Entry 3QD6 (X-ray diffraction, 3.50 A resolution); this record covers chains A and B of the 5 polymer chains in the assembly.

Chain A (and B):
Molecule: CD40 ligand
Organism: Homo sapiens
Notes: fragment: secreted form, soluble form; chain B of this document is another copy of the same molecule, construct and numbering; everything in this record applies to it too
UniProt: P29965 (CD40L_HUMAN); residues 116-261 here = UniProt positions 116-261
Chain sequence (149 residues; each row starts with the number of its first residue):
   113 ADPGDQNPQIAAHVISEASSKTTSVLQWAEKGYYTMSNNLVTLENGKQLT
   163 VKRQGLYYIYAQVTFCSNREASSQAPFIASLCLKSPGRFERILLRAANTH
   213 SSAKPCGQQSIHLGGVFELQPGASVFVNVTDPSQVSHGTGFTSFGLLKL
Not modelled in the structure: 113-118, 180-187
Sequence notes: expression tag (113-115)
Disulfides: C178-C218
Glycans and other covalent adducts: N-acetylglucosamine (NAG) linked to N240
UniProt features mapped onto this chain:
  - glycosylation: N240 (N-linked (GlcNAc...) (complex) asparagine)
  - natural variant: G116 (G116R: In HIGM1; G116S: In HIGM1), A123 (A123E: In HIGM1), H125 (H125R: In HIGM1), V126 (V126A: In HIGM1; V126D: In HIGM1), S128 to E129 (sequence variant, change not given here; In HIGM1), W140 (W140C: In HIGM1; W140G: In HIGM1; W140R: In HIGM1), K143 (K143T: In HIGM1), G144 (G144E: In HIGM1), T147 (T147N: In HIGM1), L155 (L155P: In HIGM1), Y170 (Y170C: In HIGM1), A173 (A173D: In HIGM1), 14 further natural variant entries in UniProt
  - mutagenesis: Y170 (Y170E: Decreases ITGA5:ITGB1 binding, B-cell activation, activation of NF-kappa-B signaling, and anti-apoptotic signaling; in soluble form. Slightly decreases CD40 binding; in soluble form), H224 (H224E: Decreases ITGA5:ITGB1 binding, B-cell activation, activation of NF-kappa-B signaling, and anti-apoptotic signaling; when associated with E-226 in soluble form. No effect on CD40 binding ...), G226 (G226E: Decreases ITGA5:ITGB1 binding, B-cell activation, activation of NF-kappa-B signaling, and anti-apoptotic signaling; when associated with E-224 in soluble form. No effect on CD40 binding ...), G252 (G252E: Decreases ITGA5:ITGB1 binding, B-cell activation, activation of NF-kappa-B signaling, and anti-apoptotic signaling; in soluble form. No effect on CD40 binding; in soluble form)
From the paper describing this entry:
  - mutagenesis - T134W: abolished binding to Tumor necrosis factor receptor superfamily member 5
  - mutagenesis - S132W: unchanged binding to Tumor necrosis factor receptor superfamily member 5
  - mutagenesis - S132W: decreased signaling (NF-kappaB activity)
  - mutagenesis - E129G, S132W, T134W, E142G: abolished signaling
  - mutagenesis - S132W: abolished signaling in response to phosphorylation of p38 and ERK
  - mutagenesis - S132W: unchanged signaling in response to phosphorylation of JNK

Interface between chain A and chain B:
Contacting residue pairs (40; chain A residue first):
  Q121(A) with L168(B); L261(B)
  A123(A) with L261(B), hydrophobic
  H125(A) with V228(B); F229(B)
  Y145(A) with L195(B), hydrophobic; R203(B); L205(B), hydrophobic; F229(B); E230(B), hydrogen bond (side chain-backbone); Q232(B)
  T147(A) with L168(B); V228(B)
  Y170(A) with Y170(B)
  Y172(A) with G226(B); G227(B); V228(B), hydrogen bond (side chain-backbone)
  Q174(A) with R207(B), hydrogen bond (side chain-backbone); A208(B); H224(B)
  S213(A) with T211(B)
  G219(A) with T211(B)
  Q220(A) with A209(B); N210(B), hydrogen bond (backbone-backbone); T211(B), hydrogen bond (backbone-side chain)
  Q221(A) with A209(B); T211(B), hydrogen bond (side chain-backbone)
  S222(A) with A208(B); A209(B), hydrogen bond (side chain-backbone)
  H224(A) with H224(B); G226(B)
  T251(A) with I204(B); R207(B), hydrogen bond (backbone-side chain)
  G252(A) with L205(B); L206(B); R207(B), hydrogen bond (backbone-backbone)
  F253(A) with R207(B); A209(B), hydrophobic
  L259(A) with V228(B), hydrophobic; L261(B), hydrophobic
Also at the interface, not in a pair above, chain A (23 interface residues in all): T176, A215, K216, S255, L258
Also at the interface, not in a pair above, chain B (23 interface residues in all): P188, I190, L225

Summary:
Chain A and chain B each contribute 23 residues to their interface, with 9 hydrogen bonds. Polar contacts
include Y145(A)-E230(B), Y172(A)-V228(B) and Q174(A)-R207(B). Covalently linked N-acetylglucosamine: at
N240(A). The paper reports that E129G, S132W and T134W of chain A, among others, abolish signaling; T134W of
chain A abolishes binding to Tumor necrosis factor receptor superfamily member 5.
Chain A and chain B are both CD40 ligand (Homo sapiens); the structure, Crystal structure of the CD40 and
CD154 (CD40L) complex, was determined by X-ray diffraction.
